2J30 - chains A and B; structure by X-ray diffraction, 1.40 A resolution.

[Chain A]
Name: Caspase-3
From: Homo sapiens
Notes: EC 3.4.22.56
UniProtKB: P42574 (CASP3_HUMAN); residue numbers follow UniProt; this construct covers 29-277
Amino-acid sequence (250 residues; numbered 29 to 278; the number before each row is that of its first residue):
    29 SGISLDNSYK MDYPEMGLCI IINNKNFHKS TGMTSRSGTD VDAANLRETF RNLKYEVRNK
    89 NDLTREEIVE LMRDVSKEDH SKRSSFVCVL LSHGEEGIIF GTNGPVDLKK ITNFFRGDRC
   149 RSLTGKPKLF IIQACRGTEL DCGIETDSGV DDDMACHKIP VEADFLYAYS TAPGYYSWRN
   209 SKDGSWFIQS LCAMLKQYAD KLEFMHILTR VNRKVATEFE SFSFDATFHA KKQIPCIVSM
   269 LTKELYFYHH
Disordered / not traced: 175-179
Sequence notes: expression tag (278)
Swiss-Prot annotation at these positions:
  - active site: His121, Cys163
  - modified residue: Cys163 (S-nitrosocysteine), Arg207 (Microbial infection: ADP-riboxanated arginine)
  - mutagenesis: Asp175 (D175A: In P3-D3A mutant; abolished cleavage and activation, leading to prevent thiol protease activity; when associated with A-9 and A-28), Arg207 (R207A: Abolished ADP-riboxanation by C.violaceum CopC)
What the authors report for this chain:
  - catalytic residues: Cys163 (citing earlier work)
  - contacts within the chain: Glu167-Gly202 (backbone contact), Glu167-Tyr204 (backbone contact), Glu167-Pro201 (water-mediated contact), Asp169-Lys260 (backbone contact), Asp169-Trp206 (water-mediated contact), Asp169-Gly171 (hydrogen bond), Arg164-Pro201, Arg164-Tyr203 (backbone contact), Cys170-Tyr203 (water-mediated contact), Trp206-Trp214 (pi stacking)
  - binding site for Ace-asp-glu-val-asp-chloromethylketone inhibitor (chain B): Tyr204, Trp214
  - self-association interface (contacts with another copy of this molecule); pairs are residue here / residue on that copy: Asp169-Val189 (hydrogen bond), Asp169-Glu190 (hydrogen bond), Ile172-Ile187 (backbone contact), His185-Thr245 (hydrogen bond), Lys186-Lys260 (hydrogen bond), Lys186-Ala258 (hydrogen bond), Tyr203-Glu190 (hydrogen bond), His234-Glu272, Arg238-Asn35
  - mutagenesis - E167A (20-fold): decreased catalytic activity
  - mutagenesis - E173A, Y203F: unchanged catalytic activity
  - mutagenesis - D169A: abolished catalytic activity
  - mutagenesis - D169A: decreased stability
  - binding site for Ace-asp-glu-val-asp-chloromethylketone inhibitor (chain B): Arg64, Arg207 (citing earlier work)
  - conformationally variable residues (side-chain flip): Arg238

[Chain B]
Name: Ace-asp-glu-val-asp-chloromethylketone inhibitor
Amino-acid sequence (6 residues; row label = number of the first residue in the row):
     1 XDEVDX
Modified / non-standard residues: ACE (acetyl group) at position 1; 0QE (chloromethane) at position 6

[Chain A / chain B interface]
Contacting residue pairs - 27 pairs, chain A then chain B:
  Arg64(A) - Asp5(B)  salt bridge
  Ser65(A) - Glu3(B)  hydrogen bond
  Ser120(A) - Asp5(B)
  His121(A) - Asp5(B)  hydrogen bond (side chain-backbone)
  His121(A) - 0QE_6(B)
  Gly122(A) - Asp5(B)  hydrogen bond (backbone-backbone)
  Gln161(A) - Asp5(B)  hydrogen bond
  Cys163(A) - Asp5(B)  hydrogen bond (side chain-backbone)
  Cys163(A) - 0QE_6(B)
  Tyr204(A) - Val4(B)  hydrophobic
  Ser205(A) - Val4(B)
  Ser205(A) - Asp5(B)  hydrogen bond (backbone-backbone)
  Trp206(A) - Asp2(B)
  Trp206(A) - Glu3(B)
  Trp206(A) - Val4(B)
  Arg207(A) - ACE_1(B)
  Arg207(A) - Asp2(B)
  Arg207(A) - Glu3(B)  salt bridge
  Arg207(A) - Val4(B)  hydrogen bond (side chain-backbone)
  Arg207(A) - Asp5(B)  salt bridge
  Asn208(A) - ACE_1(B)
  Asn208(A) - Asp2(B)  hydrogen bond
  Ser209(A) - ACE_1(B)  hydrogen bond (backbone-backbone)
  Trp214(A) - Asp2(B)  hydrogen bond
  Glu248(A) - Asp2(B)
  Ser249(A) - Asp2(B)
  Phe250(A) - Asp2(B)  hydrogen bond (backbone-side chain)
Interface residues without a listed pair, chain A (20 interface residues in all): Ser63, Ala162, Phe256

[Overview]
20 residues of chain A face 6 of chain B across their interface, with 11 hydrogen bonds and 3 salt bridges.
Polar pairs include Arg64(A)-Asp5(B), Arg207(A)-Glu3(B) and Arg207(A)-Asp5(B). The paper reports the catalytic
residue Cys163(A); E167A of chain A reduces catalytic activity; 4 substitutions were tested in all.
Chain A is Caspase-3 (Homo sapiens) and chain B is Ace-asp-glu-val-asp-chloromethylketone inhibitor; the
structure, The Role of Loop Bundle Hydrogen Bonds in the Maturation and Activity of (Pro)caspase-3, was
determined by X-ray diffraction (same publication as 2J31, 2J32 and 2J33).
